PDB entry 2IB8 | X-ray diffraction, 1.85 A resolution | chains A and D of the 4 polymer chains in the assembly

# Chain A (and D)
Molecule: Acetyl-CoA acetyltransferase
Source organism: Homo sapiens
Notes: EC 2.3.1.9; chain D of this document is another copy of the same molecule, construct and numbering; everything in this record applies to it too
Reference sequence: P24752 (THIL_HUMAN); residue numbers follow UniProt; this construct covers 34-427
Amino-acid sequence (395 residues; numbered 33 to 427; the number before each row is that of its first residue):
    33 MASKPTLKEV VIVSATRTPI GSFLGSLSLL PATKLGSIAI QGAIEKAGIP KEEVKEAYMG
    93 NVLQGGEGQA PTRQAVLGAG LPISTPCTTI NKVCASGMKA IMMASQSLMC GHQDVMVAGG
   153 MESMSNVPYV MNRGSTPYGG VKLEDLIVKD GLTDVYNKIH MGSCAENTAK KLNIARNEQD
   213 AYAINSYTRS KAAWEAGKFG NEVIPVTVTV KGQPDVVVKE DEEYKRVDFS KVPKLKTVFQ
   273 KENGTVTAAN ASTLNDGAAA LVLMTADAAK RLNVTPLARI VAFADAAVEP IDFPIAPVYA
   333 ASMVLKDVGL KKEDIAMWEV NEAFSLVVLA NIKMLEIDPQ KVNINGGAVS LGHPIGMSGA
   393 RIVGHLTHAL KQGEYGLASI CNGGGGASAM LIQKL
Unresolved in the structure: 33-36 (chain D: 33-34)
Construct notes: initiating methionine (33); engineered mutation Ala34 (Val in P24752)
Metal / ion sites: K+: Tyr219, Ala280, Ala281, Ala283, Val381
Curated features (UniProtKB/Swiss-Prot):
  - active site: Cys126 (Acyl-thioester intermediate), Cys413 (Proton donor/acceptor)
  - binding site (CoA): Tyr219, Arg258 to Asp260, Lys263, Ser284
  - binding site (K(+)): Tyr219, Ala280, Ala281, Ala283, Val381
  - site: His385 (Increases nucleophilicity of active site Cys)
  - modified residue: Lys66 (N6-acetyllysine), Lys78 (N6-succinyllysine), Lys174 (N6-acetyllysine), Lys181 (N6-acetyllysine), Lys190 (N6-acetyllysine), Lys202 (N6-acetyllysine), Lys223 (N6-acetyllysine), Lys230 (N6-acetyllysine), Lys243 (N6-succinyllysine), Lys251 (N6-acetyllysine), Lys257 (N6-acetyllysine), Lys263 (N6-acetyllysine), Lys266 (N6-succinyllysine), Lys268 (N6-succinyllysine), Lys273 (N6-acetyllysine), Lys338 (N6-acetyllysine)
  - natural variant: Glu85 (deletion: In 3KTD), Asn93 (N93S: In 3KTD), Gly152 (G152A: In 3KTD), Asn158 (N158D: In 3KTD), Gly183 (G183R: In 3KTD), Thr297 (T297M: In 3KTD), Ala301 (A301P: In 3KTD), Ile312 (I312T: In 3KTD), Ala333 (A333P: In 3KTD), Gly379 (G379V: In 3KTD), Ala380 (A380T: In 3KTD)

# Interface between chain A and chain D
Residue-residue contacts - 15 pairs, chain A then chain D:
  Met163(A) with Met163(D), hydrophobic; Thr168(D); Val173(D), hydrophobic
  Arg165(A) with Thr168(D); Tyr170(D)
  Gly166(A) with Gly166(D); Ser167(D); Thr168(D), hydrogen bond (backbone-side chain)
  Ser167(A) with Gly166(D); Ser167(D), hydrogen bond
  Thr168(A) with Asn164(D); Arg165(D); Gly166(D), hydrogen bond (side chain-backbone)
  Tyr170(A) with Arg165(D)
  Val173(A) with Met163(D), hydrophobic
Other interface residues (no listed pair), chain A (8 interface residues in all): Asn164

# Summary
The chain A/chain D interface involves 8 residues from each chain; the contacts include 3 hydrogen bonds.
Polar pairs include Gly166(A)-Thr168(D) and Ser167(A)-Ser167(D). Curated annotation (UniProt) lists
active-site residues Cys126(A) and Cys413(A), 6 CoA-binding residues and 5 K+-binding residues on chain A.
Chain A and chain D are both Acetyl-CoA acetyltransferase (Homo sapiens); the structure, Crystallographic and
kinetic studies of human mitochondrial acetoacetyl-CoA thiolase (T2): the importance of potassium and chloride
..., was determined by X-ray diffraction (same publication as 2IB7, 2IB9, 2IBU, 2IBW and 2IBY).
